PDB entry 7WCQ | X-ray diffraction, 2.01 A resolution | chain A

Chain A:
Protein: Protease
From: Human immunodeficiency virus
UniProt: Q9WFL7 (Q9WFL7_9HIV1); residues 1-99 here correspond to UniProt positions 7-105 (UniProt number = residue number + 6)
Chain sequence (99 residues; numbered 1 to 99; the number before each row is that of its first residue):
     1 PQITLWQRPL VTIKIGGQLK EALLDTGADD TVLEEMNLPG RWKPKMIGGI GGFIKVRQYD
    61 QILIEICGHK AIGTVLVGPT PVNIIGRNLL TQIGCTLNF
Small-molecule neighbours: 8OC ((3R,4R)-3-[(4-fluorophenyl)methyl]-1-[(4-methoxyphenyl)methyl]-3-(4-methylsulfonylphenyl)-4-oxidanyl-pyrrolidin-2-one): Asp25, Gly27, Ala28, Asp29, Asp30, Val32, Ile47, Gly48, Gly49, Ile50, Pro81, Val82, Ile84

Overview:
Chain A binds compound 8OC.
Chain A is Protease (Human immunodeficiency virus); the structure, Crystal structure of HIV-1 protease in
complex with lactam derivative 1, was determined by X-ray diffraction, deposited together with 7WBS.
